PDB entry 5IPM | X-ray diffraction, 4.20 A resolution (low resolution: residue-level contacts below are approximate; hydrogen-bond / salt-bridge calls are withheld) | chains D and 1 of the 9 polymer chains in the assembly

Chain D:
Name: DNA-directed RNA polymerase subunit beta'
Source organism: Escherichia coli
Notes: EC 2.7.7.6
Reference sequence: P0A8T7 (RPOC_ECOLI); residues 1-1407 here = UniProt positions 1-1407
Chain sequence (1407 residues; numbered 1 to 1407; the number before each row is that of its first residue):
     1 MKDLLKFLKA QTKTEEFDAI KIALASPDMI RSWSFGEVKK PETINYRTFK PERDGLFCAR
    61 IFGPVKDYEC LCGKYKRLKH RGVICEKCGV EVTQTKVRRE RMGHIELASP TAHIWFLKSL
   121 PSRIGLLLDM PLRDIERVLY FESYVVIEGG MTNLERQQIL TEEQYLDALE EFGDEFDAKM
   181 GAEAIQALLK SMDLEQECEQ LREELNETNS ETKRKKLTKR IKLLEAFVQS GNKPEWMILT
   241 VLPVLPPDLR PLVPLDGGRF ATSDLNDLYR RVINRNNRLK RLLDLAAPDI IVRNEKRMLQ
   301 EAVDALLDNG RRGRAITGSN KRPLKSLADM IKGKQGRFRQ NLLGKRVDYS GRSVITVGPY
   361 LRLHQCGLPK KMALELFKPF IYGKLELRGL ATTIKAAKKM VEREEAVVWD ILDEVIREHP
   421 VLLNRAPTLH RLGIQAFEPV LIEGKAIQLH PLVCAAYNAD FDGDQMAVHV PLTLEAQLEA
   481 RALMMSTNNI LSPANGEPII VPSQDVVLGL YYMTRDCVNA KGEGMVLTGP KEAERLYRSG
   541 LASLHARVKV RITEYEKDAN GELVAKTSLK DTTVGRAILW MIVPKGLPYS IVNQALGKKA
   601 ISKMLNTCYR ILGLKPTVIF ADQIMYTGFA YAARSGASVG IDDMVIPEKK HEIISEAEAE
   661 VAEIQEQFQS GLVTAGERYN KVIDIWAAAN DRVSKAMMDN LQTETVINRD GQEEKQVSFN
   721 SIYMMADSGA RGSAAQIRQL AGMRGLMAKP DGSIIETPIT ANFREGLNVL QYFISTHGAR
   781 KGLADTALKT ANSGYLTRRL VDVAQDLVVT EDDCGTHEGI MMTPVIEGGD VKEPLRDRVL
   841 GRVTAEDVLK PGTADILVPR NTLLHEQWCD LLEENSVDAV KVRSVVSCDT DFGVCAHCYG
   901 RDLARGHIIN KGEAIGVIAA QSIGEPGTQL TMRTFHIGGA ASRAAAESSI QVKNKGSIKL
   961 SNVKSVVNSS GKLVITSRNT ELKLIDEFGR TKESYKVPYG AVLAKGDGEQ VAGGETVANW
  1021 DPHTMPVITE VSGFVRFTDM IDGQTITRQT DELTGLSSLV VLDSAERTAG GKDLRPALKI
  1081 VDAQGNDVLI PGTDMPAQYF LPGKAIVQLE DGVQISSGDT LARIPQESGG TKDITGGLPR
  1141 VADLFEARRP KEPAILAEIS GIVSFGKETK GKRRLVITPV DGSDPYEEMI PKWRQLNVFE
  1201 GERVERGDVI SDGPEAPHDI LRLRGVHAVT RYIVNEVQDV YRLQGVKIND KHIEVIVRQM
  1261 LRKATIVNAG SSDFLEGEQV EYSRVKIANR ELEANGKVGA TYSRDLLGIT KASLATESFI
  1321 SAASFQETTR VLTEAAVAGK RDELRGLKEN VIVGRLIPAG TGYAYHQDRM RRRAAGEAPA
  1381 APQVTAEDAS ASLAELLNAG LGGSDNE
Unresolved in the structure: 1-14, 1377-1407
Covalently attached groups: covalent link Gln739-Arg744
Metal / ion sites: Zn2+ site 1: Cys70, Cys72, Cys85, Cys88; Mg2+: Asp460, Asp462, Asp464 (shared with 2 residues of chain 3); Zn2+ site 2: Cys814, Cys888, Cys895
Swiss-Prot annotation at these positions:
  - binding site (Zn(2+)): Cys70, Cys72, Cys85, Cys88, Cys814, Cys888, Cys895, Cys898
  - binding site (Mg(2+)): Asp460, Asp462, Asp464
  - modified residue: Lys983 (N6-acetyllysine)
  - mutagenesis: Gln504 (Q504P: Resistant to antibiotics salinamide A and B), Asn690 (N690D: Resistant to antibiotics salinamide A and B), Met697 (M697V: Resistant to antibiotics salinamide A and B), Ala735 (A735T: Resistant to antibiotics salinamide A and B), Arg738 (R738C/H/P/S: Resistant to antibiotics salinamide A and B), Ala748 (A748E: Resistant to antibiotics salinamide A and B), Pro758 (P758S/T: Resistant to antibiotics salinamide A and B), Phe763 (F763C: Resistant to antibiotics salinamide A and B), Ser775 (S775A: Resistant to antibiotics salinamide A and B), Ala779 (A779T/V: Resistant to antibiotics salinamide A and B), Arg780 (R780C: Resistant to antibiotics salinamide A and B), Gly782 (G782A/C: Resistant to antibiotics salinamide A and B), 1 further mutagenesis entry in UniProt
From the paper describing this entry:
  - conformationally variable residues (helix shift, loop rearrangement): Lys650 to Thr703, Gly742 to Asn762
  - catalytic residues: His936 (citing earlier work)

Chain 1:
Molecule: synthetic non-template strand DNA
Sequence (50 nucleotides; each row starts with the number of its first residue):
    10 GCCTTGACAT CCCACCTCAC GTATGCTATA ATGTGTGCAG TCTGACGCGG
Unresolved in the structure: 10-26

How chain D and chain 1 interact:
Pairs across the interface - 10 pairs, chain D then chain 1:
  Tyr46(D) with DG30(1); DT31(1)
  Arg47(D) with DG30(1); DT31(1)
  Lys219(D) with DC57(1)
  Lys321(D) with DC47(1); DA48(1)
  Arg1148(D) with DA54(1); DC55(1)
  Lys1311(D) with DG56(1)
Other interface residues (no listed pair), chain D (9 interface residues in all): Glu42, Pro131, Asp1143
Other interface residues (no listed pair), chain 1 (11 interface residues in all): DA32, DG49, DG59

In short:
The interface between chain D and chain 1 involves 9 residues on one side and 11 on the other. Curated
annotation (UniProt) lists 8 Zn2+-binding residues, 3 Mg2+-binding residues and 13 mutagenesis sites on chain
D. The paper reports the catalytic residue His936(D); conformational variability at Lys650(D) and Gly742(D).
Here chain D is DNA-directed RNA polymerase subunit beta' (Escherichia coli) and chain 1 is synthetic
non-template strand DNA. Entry 5IPM (SigmaS-transcription initiation complex with 4-nt nascent RNA) was
determined by X-ray diffraction (same publication as 5IPL and 5IPN).
